Entry 6DF1 (X-ray diffraction, 2.30 A resolution); this record covers chains L and H of the 3 polymer chains in the assembly.

[Chain L]
Name: Anti-phosphotyrosine antibody 4G10-4D5 heavy chain
Organism: Homo sapiens
Notes: antibody fragment or engineered binder
Sequence (240 residues; numbered -22 to 217 plus 1 insertion-coded residue; 1 number in that range is skipped by the numbering (no residue carries it; nothing is unmodelled there); the number before each row is that of its first residue; numbers below 1 keep their minus sign (Met-22 is residue -22)):
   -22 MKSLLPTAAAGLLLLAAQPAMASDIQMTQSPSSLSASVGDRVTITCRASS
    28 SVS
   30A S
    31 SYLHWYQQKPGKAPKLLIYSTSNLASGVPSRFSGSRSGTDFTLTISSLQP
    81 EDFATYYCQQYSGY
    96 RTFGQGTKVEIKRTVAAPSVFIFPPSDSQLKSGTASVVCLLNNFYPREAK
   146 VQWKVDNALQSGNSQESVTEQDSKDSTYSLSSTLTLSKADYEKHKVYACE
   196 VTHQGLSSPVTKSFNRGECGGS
Not modelled in the structure: -22 to 0, 214-217
Disulfides: Cys23-Cys88, Cys134-Cys194

[Chain H]
Name: Anti-phosphotyrosine antibody 4G10-4D5 light chain
Organism: Homo sapiens
Notes: antibody fragment or engineered binder
Sequence (247 residues; numbered -25 to 216 plus 5 insertion-coded residues; the number before each row is that of its first residue; a row labelled like 72A-72C holds insertion residues (72A, then the next letters in order); numbers below 1 keep their minus sign (Met-25 is residue -25)):
   -25 MKKNIAFLLASMFVFSIATNAYAEISEVQLVESGGGLVQPGGSLRLSCAA
    25 SGYTFTENTVHWVRQAPGKGLEWIGGIN
   52A P
    53 YYGGSIFSPKFKGRFTISAD
72A-72C TSK
    73 NTAYLQMNSLRAEDTAVYYCARRAGAYY
  100A F
   101 DYWGQGTLVTVSSASTKGPSVFPLAPSSKSTSGGTAALGCLVKDYFPEPV
   151 TVSWNSGALTSGVHTFPAVLQSSGLYSLSSVVTVPSSSLGTQTYICNVNH
   201 KPSNTKVDKKVEPKSC
Not modelled in the structure: -25 to 0, 216
Disulfides: Cys22-Cys92, Cys140-Cys196

[Interface between chain L and chain H]
Contacting residue pairs (66):
  Ser31(L) - Ala98(H)
  Tyr32(L) - Ala98(H)
  Tyr32(L) - Tyr99(H)  hydrophobic
  His34(L) - Ala98(H)  hydrogen bond (side chain-backbone)
  His34(L) - Tyr99(H)  hydrogen bond (side chain-backbone)
  His34(L) - Tyr100(H)
  Tyr36(L) - Tyr100(H)
  Tyr36(L) - Phe100A(H)  hydrogen bond (side chain-backbone)
  Tyr36(L) - Trp103(H)
  Gln38(L) - Gln39(H)  hydrogen bond
  Gln38(L) - Tyr91(H)
  Lys42(L) - Tyr91(H)
  Ala43(L) - Tyr91(H)  hydrophobic
  Ala43(L) - Trp103(H)  hydrophobic
  Ala43(L) - Gly104(H)
  Pro44(L) - Leu45(H)  hydrophobic
  Pro44(L) - Trp103(H)
  Leu46(L) - Tyr100(H)  hydrophobic
  Leu46(L) - Phe100A(H)
  Tyr49(L) - Tyr100(H)  hydrophobic
  Ser50(L) - Ala98(H)
  Tyr87(L) - Gln39(H)  hydrogen bond
  Tyr87(L) - Lys43(H)
  Tyr87(L) - Gly44(H)
  Tyr87(L) - Leu45(H)  hydrophobic
  Gln89(L) - Tyr99(H)
  Tyr91(L) - Tyr99(H)
  Tyr94(L) - Trp47(H)  hydrophobic
  Arg96(L) - His35(H)  hydrogen bond
  Arg96(L) - Trp47(H)
  Arg96(L) - Ile58(H)
  Arg96(L) - Arg95(H)
  Arg96(L) - Tyr99(H)
  Arg96(L) - Phe100A(H)
  Phe98(L) - Val37(H)  hydrophobic
  Phe98(L) - Leu45(H)
  Phe116(L) - Ser127(H)
  Phe116(L) - Ala137(H)  hydrophobic
  Phe118(L) - Leu124(H)  hydrophobic
  Phe118(L) - Ala125(H)
  Phe118(L) - Ala137(H)
  Phe118(L) - Leu138(H)  hydrophobic
  Ser121(L) - Phe122(H)
  Ser121(L) - Pro123(H)
  Ser123(L) - Phe122(H)
  Ser123(L) - Lys209(H)
  Gln124(L) - Phe122(H)
  Gln124(L) - Lys143(H)
  Ser131(L) - Lys143(H)
  Leu135(L) - Phe166(H)  hydrophobic
  Leu135(L) - Val181(H)  hydrophobic
  Asn137(L) - His164(H)
  Asn137(L) - Thr183(H)
  Asn138(L) - His164(H)  hydrogen bond
  Gln160(L) - Leu170(H)
  Gln160(L) - Gln171(H)
  Glu161(L) - Val169(H)
  Ser162(L) - Phe166(H)
  Ser162(L) - Pro167(H)  hydrogen bond (side chain-backbone)
  Ser162(L) - Val169(H)
  Val163(L) - Pro167(H)
  Thr164(L) - Phe166(H)
  Ser174(L) - His164(H)  hydrogen bond
  Ser174(L) - Phe166(H)
  Leu175(L) - Phe166(H)
  Ser176(L) - Phe166(H)
Other interface residues (no listed pair), chain L (42 interface residues in all): Gly93, Gln100, Pro119, Pro120, Thr129, Val133, Thr178, Thr180
Other interface residues (no listed pair), chain H (39 interface residues in all): Glu46, Asp101, Thr135, Leu141, Ser179, Lys214

[Overview]
42 residues of chain L and 39 residues of chain H are in contact, with 9 hydrogen bonds. Among the polar pairs
are His34(L)-Ala98(H), His34(L)-Tyr99(H) and Tyr36(L)-Phe100A(H).
Here chain L is Anti-phosphotyrosine antibody 4G10-4D5 heavy chain and chain H is Anti-phosphotyrosine
antibody 4G10-4D5 light chain, both from Homo sapiens. Entry 6DF1 (Anti-phosphotyrosine antibody 4G10-4D5 Fab
complexed with phosphotyrosine peptide) was determined by X-ray diffraction, deposited together with 6DEZ,
6DF0 and 6DF2.
